Entry 6IOG (X-ray diffraction, 1.55 A resolution); this record covers chains A and B.

# Chain A (and B)
Name: Homoserine O-acetyltransferase
From: Mycobacterium smegmatis
Notes: EC 2.3.1.31; chain B of this document is another copy of the same molecule, construct and numbering; everything in this record applies to it too
Reference sequence: A0A0D6HE46 (A0A0D6HE46_MYCSM); residue numbers follow UniProt; this construct covers 2-368
Sequence (374 residues; each row starts with the number of its first residue):
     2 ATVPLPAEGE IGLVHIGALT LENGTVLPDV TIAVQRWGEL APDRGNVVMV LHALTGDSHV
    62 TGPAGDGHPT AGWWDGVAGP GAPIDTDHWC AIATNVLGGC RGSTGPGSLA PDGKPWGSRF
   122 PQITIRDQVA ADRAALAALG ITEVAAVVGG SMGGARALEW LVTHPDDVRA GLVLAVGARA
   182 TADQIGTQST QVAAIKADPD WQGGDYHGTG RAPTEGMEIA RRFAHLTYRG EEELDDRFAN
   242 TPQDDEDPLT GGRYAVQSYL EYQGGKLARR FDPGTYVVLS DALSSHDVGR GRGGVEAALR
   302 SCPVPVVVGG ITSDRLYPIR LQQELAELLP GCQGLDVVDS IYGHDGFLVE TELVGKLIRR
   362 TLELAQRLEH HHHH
Disordered / not traced: 368-375 (chain B: fully traced)
Construct notes: expression tag (369-375)

# Interface between chain A and chain B
Pairs across the interface - 89 pairs, chain A then chain B:
  Asn24(A) with Leu250(B), hydrogen bond (side chain-backbone)
  Gln123(A) with Pro249(B), hydrogen bond (side chain-backbone); Leu250(B); Thr251(B); Gly252(B)
  Thr125(A) with Leu250(B)
  Arg180(A) with Asp236(B), salt bridge; Ala240(B); Asn241(B)
  Ala181(A) with Asn241(B)
  Thr182(A) with Asp236(B)
  Ala183(A) with Leu235(B); Asp236(B), hydrogen bond (backbone-side chain); Ala240(B); Val257(B)
  Asp184(A) with Leu227(B); Leu235(B); Arg316(B), salt bridge
  Ile186(A) with Asn241(B); Tyr255(B), hydrophobic; Val257(B), hydrophobic
  Gly187(A) with Leu227(B); Val257(B); Leu261(B)
  Thr188(A) with Phe224(B); Leu227(B)
  Ser190(A) with Arg223(B); Gln258(B)
  Thr191(A) with Ile220(B); Arg223(B), hydrogen bond; Phe224(B); Leu261(B)
  Gln192(A) with Phe224(B)
  Ala194(A) with Ile220(B), hydrophobic; Arg223(B)
  Ala195(A) with Ile220(B)
  Ala198(A) with Glu216(B)
  Glu216(A) with Ala198(B)
  Ile220(A) with Thr191(B); Ala194(B), hydrophobic; Ala195(B)
  Arg223(A) with Ser190(B); Thr191(B), hydrogen bond; Ala194(B)
  Phe224(A) with Thr188(B); Thr191(B); Gln192(B); Phe224(B), hydrophobic
  Leu227(A) with Asp184(B); Gly187(B); Thr188(B)
  Glu232(A) with Pro319(B); Arg321(B), salt bridge
  Glu233(A) with Arg321(B)
  Leu235(A) with Ala183(B); Asp184(B)
  Asp236(A) with Arg180(B), salt bridge; Thr182(B); Ala183(B), hydrogen bond (side chain-backbone); Arg321(B), salt bridge
  Ala240(A) with Arg180(B); Ala183(B)
  Asn241(A) with Arg180(B); Ala181(B); Ile186(B); Asp288(B), hydrogen bond
  Pro249(A) with Gln123(B), hydrogen bond (backbone-side chain)
  Leu250(A) with Asn24(B), hydrogen bond (backbone-side chain); Gln123(B); Thr125(B)
  Thr251(A) with Gln123(B)
  Gly252(A) with Gln123(B), hydrogen bond (backbone-side chain)
  Tyr255(A) with Ile186(B), hydrophobic; Ser285(B), hydrogen bond (side chain-backbone); Ser286(B), hydrogen bond (side chain-backbone)
  Val257(A) with Ala183(B); Ile186(B), hydrophobic; Gly187(B)
  Gln258(A) with Ser190(B)
  Leu261(A) with Gly187(B); Thr191(B)
  Ser285(A) with Tyr255(B), hydrogen bond (backbone-side chain)
  Ser286(A) with Tyr255(B), hydrogen bond (backbone-side chain)
  Asp288(A) with Asn241(B), hydrogen bond
  Arg316(A) with Asp184(B), salt bridge
  Pro319(A) with Glu232(B)
  Arg321(A) with Glu232(B), salt bridge; Glu233(B); Asp236(B), salt bridge
Also at the interface, not in a pair above, chain A (46 interface residues in all): Pro200, Phe239, His287, Arg291
Also at the interface, not in a pair above, chain B (46 interface residues in all): Pro200, Phe239, His287, Arg291

# Summary
Chain A and chain B each contribute 46 residues to their interface, with 15 hydrogen bonds and 8 salt bridges.
Polar pairs include Arg180(A)-Asp236(B), Asp184(A)-Arg316(B) and Glu232(A)-Arg321(B).
Chain A and chain B are both Homoserine O-acetyltransferase (Mycobacterium smegmatis); the structure, Crystal
structure of Homoserine O-acetyltransferase from Mycobacterium smegmatis ATCC 19420, was determined by X-ray
diffraction, deposited together with 6IOI.
